8YX9 - chains H and L of the 3 polymer chains in the assembly; structure by X-ray diffraction, 2.80 A resolution.

[Chain H]
Name: Dacetuzumab, Heavy chain
From: Homo sapiens
Chain sequence (223 residues; each row starts with the number of its first residue):
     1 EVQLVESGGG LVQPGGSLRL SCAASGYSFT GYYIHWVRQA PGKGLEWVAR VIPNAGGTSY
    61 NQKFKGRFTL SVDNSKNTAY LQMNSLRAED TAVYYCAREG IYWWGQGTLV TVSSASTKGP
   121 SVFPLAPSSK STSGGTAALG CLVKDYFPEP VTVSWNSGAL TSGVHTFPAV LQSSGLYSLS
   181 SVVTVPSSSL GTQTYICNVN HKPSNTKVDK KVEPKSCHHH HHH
Disordered / not traced: 130-133, 217-223
Disulfides: Cys22-Cys96, Cys141-Cys197

[Chain L]
Name: Dacetuzumab, light chain
From: Homo sapiens
Chain sequence (219 residues; numbered 1 to 219; the number before each row is that of its first residue):
     1 DIQMTQSPSS LSASVGDRVT ITCRSSQSLV HSNGNTFLHW YQQKPGKAPK LLIYTVSNRF
    61 SGVPSRFSGS GSGTDFTLTI SSLQPEDFAT YFCSQTTHVP WTFGQGTKVE IKRTVAAPSV
   121 FIFPPSDEQL KSGTASVVCL LNNFYPREAK VQWKVDNALQ SGNSQESVTE QDSKDSTYSL
   181 SSTLTLSKAD YEKHKVYACE VTHQGLSSPV TKSFNRGEC
Disordered / not traced: 218-219
Disulfides: Cys23-Cys93, Cys139-Cys199

[Interface between chain H and chain L]
Contacting residue pairs (55):
  His35(H) - Val99(L)
  His35(H) - Trp101(L)
  Val37(H) - Trp101(L)  hydrophobic
  Gln39(H) - Gln43(L)  hydrogen bond
  Leu45(H) - Phe92(L)  hydrophobic
  Leu45(H) - Phe103(L)
  Trp47(H) - Val99(L)  hydrophobic
  Trp47(H) - Pro100(L)  hydrophobic
  Trp47(H) - Trp101(L)
  Arg50(H) - Val99(L)
  Tyr95(H) - Ala48(L)
  Tyr95(H) - Pro49(L)
  Tyr102(H) - Phe37(L)
  Tyr102(H) - His39(L)
  Tyr102(H) - Tyr41(L)  hydrogen bond (backbone-side chain)
  Tyr102(H) - Leu51(L)
  Tyr102(H) - Tyr54(L)  hydrophobic
  Tyr102(H) - Thr96(L)
  Trp103(H) - Phe60(L)  hydrophobic
  Trp104(H) - Tyr41(L)
  Trp104(H) - Pro49(L)
  Trp104(H) - Trp101(L)  hydrophobic
  Gly105(H) - Ala48(L)
  Phe123(H) - Ser126(L)
  Phe123(H) - Gln129(L)
  Pro124(H) - Ser126(L)
  Leu125(H) - Phe123(L)
  Leu125(H) - Val138(L)  hydrophobic
  Ala126(H) - Phe123(L)
  Ala138(H) - Phe121(L)  hydrophobic
  Ala138(H) - Phe123(L)
  Leu142(H) - Ser136(L)
  Lys144(H) - Gln129(L)
  Lys144(H) - Ser136(L)
  His165(H) - Asn142(L)
  His165(H) - Asn143(L)  hydrogen bond
  His165(H) - Ser179(L)  hydrogen bond
  Phe167(H) - Leu140(L)  hydrophobic
  Phe167(H) - Ser167(L)
  Phe167(H) - Thr169(L)
  Phe167(H) - Ser179(L)
  Phe167(H) - Leu180(L)
  Phe167(H) - Ser181(L)
  Pro168(H) - Ser167(L)  hydrogen bond (backbone-side chain)
  Pro168(H) - Val168(L)
  Val170(H) - Gln165(L)
  Val170(H) - Glu166(L)
  Val170(H) - Ser167(L)
  Leu171(H) - Gln165(L)  hydrogen bond (backbone-side chain)
  Gln172(H) - Gln165(L)
  Ser180(H) - Ser181(L)  hydrogen bond
  Val182(H) - Leu140(L)  hydrophobic
  Thr184(H) - Asn142(L)
  Lys210(H) - Glu128(L)  salt bridge
  Lys215(H) - Asp127(L)  salt bridge
Interface residues without a listed pair, chain H (37 interface residues in all): Glu46, Ala97, Pro127, Thr136, Ala137, Leu139, Ser162, Thr166
Interface residues without a listed pair, chain L (38 interface residues in all): Thr55, Thr134, Asp172, Lys174

[Overview]
37 residues of chain H face 38 of chain L across their interface, with 7 hydrogen bonds and 2 salt bridges.
Among the polar pairs are Lys210(H)-Glu128(L), Lys215(H)-Asp127(L) and Gln39(H)-Gln43(L).
Here chain H is Dacetuzumab, Heavy chain and chain L is Dacetuzumab, light chain, both from Homo sapiens.
Entry 8YX9 (CD40 in complex with Dacetuzumab Fab) was determined by X-ray diffraction.
